PDB entry 8HBJ | electron microscopy, 2.90 A resolution | chains E and C of the 6 polymer chains in the assembly

== Chain E ==
Protein: M678F nab
Organism: Lama glama
Sequence (119 residues; numbered 1 to 119; the number before each row is that of its first residue):
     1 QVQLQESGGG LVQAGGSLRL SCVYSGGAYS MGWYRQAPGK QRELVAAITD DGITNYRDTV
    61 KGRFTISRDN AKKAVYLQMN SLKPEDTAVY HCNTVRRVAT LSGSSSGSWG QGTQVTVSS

== Chain C ==
Protein: VP3 of capsid protein
Organism: Foot-and-mouth disease virus A
Reference sequence: A0A7D5BJ70 (A0A7D5BJ70_9PICO); residues 1-221 here correspond to UniProt positions 304-524 (UniProt number = residue number + 303)
Sequence (221 residues; row label = number of the first residue in the row):
     1 GIVPVACSDG YGGLVTTDPK TADPVYGKVY NPPRTNYPGR FTNLLDVAEA CPTFLCFDDG
    61 KPYVVTREDE QRLLAKFDVS LAAKHMSNTY LSGIAQYYAQ YSGTINLHFM FTGSTDSKAR
   121 YMVAYVPPGV ETPPDTPERA AHCIHAEWDT GLNSKFTFSI PYVSAADYAY TASDVAETTN
   181 VQGWVCIYQI THGKAQNDTL VVSVSAGKDF ELRLPIDPRT Q

== How chain E and chain C interact ==
Residue-residue contacts - 12 pairs, chain E then chain C:
  Ser-30(E) / Glu-68(C)
  Thr-94(E) / Glu-68(C)
  Thr-94(E) / Asp-69(C)  hydrogen bond
  Thr-94(E) / Glu-70(C)  hydrogen bond
  Val-95(E) / Glu-68(C)
  Val-95(E) / Asp-69(C)
  Arg-96(E) / Arg-67(C)
  Arg-96(E) / Glu-68(C)
  Arg-96(E) / Asp-69(C)  hydrogen bond (backbone-side chain)
  Arg-97(E) / Asn-197(C)  hydrogen bond
  Ser-104(E) / Asp-69(C)
  Ser-106(E) / Glu-70(C)
Interface residues without a listed pair, chain E (11 interface residues in all): Gln-1, Val-2, Tyr-29, Ala-99
Interface residues without a listed pair, chain C (8 interface residues in all): Val-65, Gln-71, Gln-196

== Overview ==
11 residues of chain E and 8 residues of chain C are in contact, with 4 hydrogen bonds. Polar contacts include
Thr-94(E)/Asp-69(C), Thr-94(E)/Glu-70(C) and Arg-96(E)/Asp-69(C).
Here chain E is M678F nab (Lama glama) and chain C is VP3 of capsid protein (Foot-and-mouth disease virus A).
Entry 8HBJ (cocktail of FMDV (A/TUR/14/98) in complex with M678F and M688F) was determined by electron
microscopy, deposited together with 8HBI, 8HEE, 8HEG and 8HBG.
